PDB entry 1GCK | X-ray diffraction, 2.50 A resolution | chains A and B

[Chain A]
Name: Aspartate aminotransferase
Source organism: Thermus thermophilus
Notes: EC 2.6.1.1
UniProt: Q56232 (AAT_THETH); residue numbers follow UniProt; this construct covers 1-385
Amino-acid sequence (385 residues; numbered 1 to 385; the number before each row is that of its first residue):
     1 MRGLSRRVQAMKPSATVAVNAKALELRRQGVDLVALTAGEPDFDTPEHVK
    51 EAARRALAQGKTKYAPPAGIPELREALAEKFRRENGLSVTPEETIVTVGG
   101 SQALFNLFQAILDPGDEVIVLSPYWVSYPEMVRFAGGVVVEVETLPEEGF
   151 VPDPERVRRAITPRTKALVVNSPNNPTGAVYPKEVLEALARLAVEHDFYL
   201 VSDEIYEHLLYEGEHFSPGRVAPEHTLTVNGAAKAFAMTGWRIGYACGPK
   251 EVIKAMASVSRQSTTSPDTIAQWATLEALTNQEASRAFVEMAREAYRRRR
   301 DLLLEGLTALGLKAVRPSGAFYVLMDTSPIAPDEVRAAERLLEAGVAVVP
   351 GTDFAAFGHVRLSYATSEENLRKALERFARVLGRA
Unresolved in the structure: 383-385
Construct notes: engineered mutation Ser-101 (Lys in Q56232), Arg-261 (Ser in Q56232)
Ligand contacts:
  - aspartic acid / pyridoxal phosphate, molecule 1: Gly-39, Gly-99, Gly-100, Ser-101, Leu-104, Trp-125, Tyr-128, Asn-171, Asn-175, Asp-203, Ile-205, Tyr-206, Ala-233, Lys-234, Arg-242, Tyr-322, Arg-361
  - aspartic acid / pyridoxal phosphate, molecule 2: Tyr-64, Arg-261, Thr-265
Swiss-Prot annotation at these positions:
  - binding site (L-aspartate): Gly-39, Trp-125, Asn-175, Arg-361
  - site: Lys-12 (Important for prephenate aminotransferase activity)
  - modified residue: Lys-234 (N6-(pyridoxal phosphate)lysine)
  - mutagenesis: Lys-12 (K12G: 10-fold increase in Km for prephenate. Does not affect Km for oxaloacetate)

[Chain B]
Name: Aspartate aminotransferase
Source organism: Thermus thermophilus
Notes: EC 2.6.1.1
UniProt: Q56232 (AAT_THETH); residues 501-885 here correspond to UniProt positions 1-385 (UniProt number = residue number - 500)
Amino-acid sequence (385 residues; numbered 501 to 885; the number before each row is that of its first residue):
   501 MRGLSRRVQAMKPSATVAVNAKALELRRQGVDLVALTAGEPDFDTPEHVK
   551 EAARRALAQGKTKYAPPAGIPELREALAEKFRRENGLSVTPEETIVTVGG
   601 SQALFNLFQAILDPGDEVIVLSPYWVSYPEMVRFAGGVVVEVETLPEEGF
   651 VPDPERVRRAITPRTKALVVNSPNNPTGAVYPKEVLEALARLAVEHDFYL
   701 VSDEIYEHLLYEGEHFSPGRVAPEHTLTVNGAAKAFAMTGWRIGYACGPK
   751 EVIKAMASVSRQSTTSPDTIAQWATLEALTNQEASRAFVEMAREAYRRRR
   801 DLLLEGLTALGLKAVRPSGAFYVLMDTSPIAPDEVRAAERLLEAGVAVVP
   851 GTDFAAFGHVRLSYATSEENLRKALERFARVLGRA
Unresolved in the structure: 883-885
Construct notes: engineered mutation Ser-601 (Lys101 in Q56232), Arg-761 (Ser261 in Q56232)
Ligand contacts:
  - aspartic acid / pyridoxal phosphate, molecule 1: Thr-516, Val-517, Gly-539, Gly-599, Gly-600, Ser-601, Leu-604, Trp-625, Tyr-628, Asn-671, Asn-675, Asp-703, Ile-705, Tyr-706, Ala-733, Lys-734, Arg-742, Tyr-822, Arg-861
  - aspartic acid / pyridoxal phosphate, molecule 2: Tyr-564, Arg-761, Thr-765
Swiss-Prot annotation at these positions:
  - binding site (L-aspartate): Gly-539, Trp-625, Asn-675, Arg-861
  - site: Lys-512 (Important for prephenate aminotransferase activity)
  - modified residue: Lys-734 (N6-(pyridoxal phosphate)lysine)

[Chain A / chain B interface]
Contacting residue pairs - 143 pairs, chain A then chain B:
  Met-1(A) / Pro-663(B)
  Met-1(A) / Thr-665(B)
  Met-1(A) / Lys-666(B)
  Met-1(A) / His-696(B)
  Met-1(A) / Asp-697(B)
  Met-1(A) / Phe-698(B)
  Met-1(A) / Tyr-699(B)
  Arg-2(A) / Lys-666(B)
  Arg-2(A) / Asp-697(B)  salt bridge
  Arg-2(A) / Phe-698(B)
  Arg-2(A) / Tyr-699(B)
  Arg-2(A) / Glu-724(B)
  Arg-2(A) / His-725(B)  hydrogen bond
  Gly-3(A) / Ile-611(B)
  Gly-3(A) / Tyr-699(B)  hydrogen bond (backbone-side chain)
  Leu-4(A) / Ala-610(B)
  Leu-4(A) / Glu-751(B)
  Ser-5(A) / Gln-609(B)  hydrogen bond (side chain-backbone)
  Ser-5(A) / Ala-610(B)  hydrogen bond (backbone-backbone)
  Ser-5(A) / Ile-611(B)
  Ser-5(A) / Leu-612(B)
  Ser-5(A) / Asp-613(B)
  Arg-6(A) / Asp-613(B)  hydrogen bond (backbone-side chain)
  Arg-7(A) / Phe-608(B)
  Arg-7(A) / Gln-609(B)  hydrogen bond (side chain-backbone)
  Arg-7(A) / Leu-612(B)  hydrogen bond (side chain-backbone)
  Arg-7(A) / Ala-635(B)  hydrogen bond (side chain-backbone)
  Val-8(A) / Gln-609(B)
  Val-8(A) / Ala-610(B)  hydrophobic
  Val-8(A) / Ala-755(B)  hydrophobic
  Met-11(A) / Ser-758(B)
  Met-11(A) / Gln-762(B)
  Gly-39(A) / Tyr-564(B)
  Glu-40(A) / Lys-563(B)
  Glu-40(A) / Tyr-564(B)  hydrogen bond (side chain-backbone)
  Pro-41(A) / Lys-563(B)  hydrogen bond (backbone-side chain)
  Asp-42(A) / Lys-563(B)
  Phe-43(A) / Lys-563(B)  hydrogen bond (backbone-side chain)
  Asp-44(A) / Gly-560(B)
  Asp-44(A) / Thr-562(B)
  Thr-45(A) / Thr-562(B)
  Lys-50(A) / Leu-557(B)  hydrogen bond (side chain-backbone)
  Ala-53(A) / Leu-557(B)  hydrophobic
  Arg-54(A) / Arg-554(B)  hydrogen bond (backbone-side chain)
  Leu-57(A) / Lys-550(B)  hydrogen bond (backbone-side chain)
  Leu-57(A) / Trp-741(B)  hydrophobic
  Ala-58(A) / Arg-554(B)
  Gly-60(A) / Asp-544(B)
  Thr-62(A) / Asp-544(B)
  Thr-62(A) / Thr-545(B)
  Thr-62(A) / Thr-739(B)
  Thr-62(A) / Gly-740(B)  hydrogen bond (backbone-backbone)
  Thr-62(A) / Trp-741(B)
  Lys-63(A) / Glu-540(B)
  Lys-63(A) / Pro-541(B)  hydrogen bond (side chain-backbone)
  Lys-63(A) / Phe-543(B)  hydrogen bond (side chain-backbone)
  Lys-63(A) / Thr-739(B)
  Lys-63(A) / Gly-740(B)
  Tyr-64(A) / Gly-539(B)
  Tyr-64(A) / Glu-540(B)  hydrogen bond (backbone-side chain)
  Tyr-64(A) / Lys-734(B)
  Tyr-64(A) / Thr-739(B)
  Tyr-64(A) / Arg-742(B)
  Val-98(A) / Thr-764(B)
  Ser-101(A) / Ser-763(B)
  Ser-101(A) / Thr-765(B)  hydrogen bond
  Gln-102(A) / Ser-763(B)  hydrogen bond (backbone-backbone)
  Phe-105(A) / Gln-762(B)
  Phe-105(A) / Ser-763(B)
  Phe-108(A) / Arg-507(B)
  Gln-109(A) / Ser-505(B)  hydrogen bond (backbone-side chain)
  Gln-109(A) / Arg-507(B)  hydrogen bond (backbone-side chain)
  Gln-109(A) / Phe-634(B)
  Ala-110(A) / Leu-504(B)
  Ala-110(A) / Ser-505(B)  hydrogen bond (backbone-backbone)
  Ala-110(A) / Val-508(B)
  Ile-111(A) / Gly-503(B)
  Ile-111(A) / Ser-505(B)
  Leu-112(A) / Ser-505(B)
  Leu-112(A) / Arg-507(B)  hydrogen bond (backbone-side chain)
  Asp-113(A) / Ser-505(B)
  Asp-113(A) / Arg-506(B)  salt bridge
  Ser-127(A) / Arg-761(B)
  Glu-130(A) / Gln-762(B)
  Met-131(A) / Gln-762(B)
  Phe-134(A) / Gln-609(B)
  Ala-135(A) / Arg-507(B)  hydrogen bond (backbone-side chain)
  Thr-165(A) / Met-501(B)  hydrogen bond (backbone-backbone)
  Lys-166(A) / Met-501(B)
  Lys-166(A) / Gly-503(B)
  Asp-197(A) / Met-501(B)  hydrogen bond (backbone-backbone)
  Asp-197(A) / Arg-502(B)  salt bridge
  Phe-198(A) / Arg-502(B)
  Tyr-199(A) / Arg-502(B)
  Tyr-199(A) / Gly-503(B)  hydrogen bond (side chain-backbone)
  Glu-224(A) / Arg-502(B)  hydrogen bond (backbone-side chain)
  His-225(A) / Arg-502(B)  hydrogen bond
  Lys-234(A) / Tyr-564(B)
  Thr-239(A) / Thr-562(B)
  Thr-239(A) / Lys-563(B)
  Thr-239(A) / Tyr-564(B)
  Gly-240(A) / Thr-562(B)  hydrogen bond (backbone-backbone)
  Gly-240(A) / Lys-563(B)
  Gly-240(A) / Asp-768(B)
  Gly-240(A) / Thr-769(B)  hydrogen bond (backbone-backbone)
  Trp-241(A) / Leu-557(B)  hydrophobic
  Trp-241(A) / Thr-562(B)
  Trp-241(A) / Asp-768(B)
  Arg-242(A) / Tyr-564(B)
  Arg-242(A) / Thr-764(B)  hydrogen bond (side chain-backbone)
  Arg-242(A) / Thr-765(B)  hydrogen bond
  Arg-242(A) / Ser-766(B)  hydrogen bond (side chain-backbone)
  Arg-242(A) / Pro-767(B)
  Arg-242(A) / Asp-768(B)
  Glu-251(A) / Leu-504(B)
  Val-252(A) / Leu-504(B)  hydrophobic
  Ala-255(A) / Leu-504(B)  hydrophobic
  Ala-255(A) / Val-508(B)
  Ser-258(A) / Met-511(B)
  Val-259(A) / Phe-634(B)  hydrophobic
  Arg-261(A) / Val-517(B)
  Gln-262(A) / Phe-605(B)
  Gln-262(A) / Ser-627(B)  hydrogen bond
  Gln-262(A) / Glu-630(B)
  Gln-262(A) / Met-631(B)
  Ser-263(A) / Ser-601(B)  hydrogen bond (backbone-side chain)
  Ser-263(A) / Gln-602(B)  hydrogen bond (backbone-backbone)
  Ser-263(A) / Phe-605(B)
  Thr-264(A) / Val-598(B)
  Thr-264(A) / Ser-601(B)
  Thr-264(A) / Arg-742(B)  hydrogen bond (backbone-side chain)
  Thr-264(A) / Thr-764(B)
  Thr-265(A) / Ser-601(B)
  Thr-265(A) / Arg-742(B)  hydrogen bond
  Ser-266(A) / Arg-742(B)  hydrogen bond (backbone-side chain)
  Pro-267(A) / Arg-742(B)
  Asp-268(A) / Gly-740(B)
  Asp-268(A) / Trp-741(B)
  Asp-268(A) / Arg-742(B)
  Asp-268(A) / Asp-768(B)
  Asp-268(A) / Ala-771(B)
  Thr-269(A) / Gly-740(B)  hydrogen bond (backbone-backbone)
  Ile-270(A) / Trp-741(B)
Interface residues without a listed pair, chain A (73 interface residues in all): Pro-114, Trp-125, Pro-163, Ala-237, Lys-254, Ala-271
Interface residues without a listed pair, chain B (74 interface residues in all): Thr-516, Asp-542, Ala-553, Ala-558, Ala-737, Met-738, Val-752, Val-759, Ile-770

[In short]
Chain A and chain B form an interface of 73 and 74 residues respectively, with 42 hydrogen bonds and 3 salt
bridges. Among the polar pairs are Arg-2(A)/Asp-697(B), Asp-113(A)/Arg-506(B) and Asp-197(A)/Arg-502(B).
Aspartic acid / pyridoxal phosphate is bound between chain A and chain B.
Both chains are Aspartate aminotransferase (Thermus thermophilus). Entry 1GCK (Thermus thermophilus aspartate
aminotransferase double mutant 1 complexed with aspartate) was determined by X-ray diffraction, deposited
together with 1GC3 and 1GC4.
